Entry 2EIE (X-ray diffraction, 1.80 A resolution); this record covers chain A.

# Chain A
Name: Galactose oxidase
Source organism: Gibberella zeae
Notes: EC 1.1.3.9
UniProtKB: Q01745 (GAOA_DACDE); residues 1-639 here correspond to UniProt positions 42-680 (UniProt number = residue number + 41)
Sequence (639 residues; each row starts with the number of its first residue):
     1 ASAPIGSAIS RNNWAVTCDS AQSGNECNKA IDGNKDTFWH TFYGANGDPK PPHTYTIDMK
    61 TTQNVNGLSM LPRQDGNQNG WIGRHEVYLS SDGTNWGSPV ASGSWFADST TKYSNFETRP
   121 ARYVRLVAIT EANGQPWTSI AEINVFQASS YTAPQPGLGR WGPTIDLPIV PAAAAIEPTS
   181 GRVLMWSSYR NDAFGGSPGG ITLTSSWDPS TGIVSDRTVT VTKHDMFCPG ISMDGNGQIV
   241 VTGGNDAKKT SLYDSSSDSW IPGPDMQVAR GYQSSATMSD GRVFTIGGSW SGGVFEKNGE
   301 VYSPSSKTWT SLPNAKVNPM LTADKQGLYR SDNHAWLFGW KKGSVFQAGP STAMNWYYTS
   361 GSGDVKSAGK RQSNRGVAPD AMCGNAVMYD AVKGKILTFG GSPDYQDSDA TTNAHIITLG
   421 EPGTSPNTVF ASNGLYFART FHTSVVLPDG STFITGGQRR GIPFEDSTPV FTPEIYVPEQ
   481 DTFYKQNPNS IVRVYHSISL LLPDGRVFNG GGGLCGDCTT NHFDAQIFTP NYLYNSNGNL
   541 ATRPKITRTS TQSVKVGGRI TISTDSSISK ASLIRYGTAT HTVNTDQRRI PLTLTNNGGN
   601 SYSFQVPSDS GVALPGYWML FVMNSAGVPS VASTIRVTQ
Cystine bridges: C18-C27, C515-C518
Bound ions: Cu ion: Y272, H496, H581 (together with azide ion)
Reported in the primary citation:
  - Cu ion coordination: Y272, Y495
  - catalytic residues: Y495 (citing earlier work)
  - mutagenesis - W290F, W290G, W290H (1000-fold): decreased catalytic activity
  - mutagenesis - W290H: abolished catalytic activity on 2MP
  - mutagenesis - W290H: unchanged binding to D-galactose
  - mutagenesis - W290F, W290G: decreased binding to D-galactose
  - binding site for azide ion: W290
  - catalytic residues: W290
  - conformationally variable residues: Y495

# Overview
Y272, H496 and H581 coordinate a Cu ion ion. From the paper: catalytic residues Y495 and W290; W290F, W290G
and W290H reduce catalytic activity.
Chain A is Galactose oxidase (Gibberella zeae); the structure, Crystal Structure of Galactose Oxidase
complexed with Azide, was determined by X-ray diffraction, deposited together with 2EIB, 2EIC and 2EID.
